1R4O - chains C and A of the 4 polymer chains in the assembly; structure by X-ray diffraction, 2.50 A resolution.

[Chain C]
Molecule: 19-nt DNA strand
Sequence (19 nucleotides; each row starts with the number of its first residue):
     1 CCAGAACATC GATGTTCTG

[Chain A]
Name: Glucocorticoid receptor
From: Rattus norvegicus
Notes: fragment: DNA binding domain
Reference sequence: P06536 (GCR_RAT); residues 440-525 here = UniProt positions 440-525
Chain sequence (92 residues; row label = number of the first residue in the row):
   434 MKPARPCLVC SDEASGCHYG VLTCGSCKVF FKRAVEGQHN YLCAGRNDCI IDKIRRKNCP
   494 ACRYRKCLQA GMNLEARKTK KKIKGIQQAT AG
Unresolved in the structure: 514-525
Sequence notes: cloning artifact (434-439)

[Chain C / chain A interface]
Contacting residue pairs - 12 pairs, chain C then chain A:
  DC1(C) with Lys-513(A), phosphate contact
  DC2(C) with Gly-449(A), phosphate contact; Cys-450(A), hydrogen bond to the phosphate; Lys-511(A), base contact; Thr-512(A), sugar contact
  DA3(C) with His-451(A), salt bridge to the phosphate; Tyr-452(A), hydrogen bond to the phosphate; Lys-511(A), hydrogen bond to the sugar
  DG4(C) with Tyr-452(A), hydrogen bond to the phosphate; Lys-461(A), hydrogen bond to the base; Lys-465(A), phosphate contact
  DA6(C) with Arg-466(A), base contact
Interface residues without a listed pair, chain C (6 interface residues in all): DC7
Interface residues without a listed pair, chain A (13 interface residues in all): Ser-448, Ala-509, Arg-510

[Summary]
6 residues of chain C face 13 of chain A across their interface; the contacts include 5 hydrogen bonds and 1
salt bridge. Polar pairs include DG4(C)/Lys-461(A), DA3(C)/Lys-511(A) and DC2(C)/Cys-450(A).
Here chain C is a 19-nt DNA strand and chain A is Glucocorticoid receptor (Rattus norvegicus). Entry 1R4O
(Crystallographic analysis of the interaction of the glucocorticoid receptor with DNA) was determined by X-ray
diffraction together with 1GLU and 1R4R from the same study.
